9FFQ - chains E and C of the 6 polymer chains in the assembly; structure by electron microscopy, 3.10 A resolution.

# Chain E (and C)
Name: Gamma-aminobutyric acid receptor subunit beta-3
Organism: Homo sapiens
Notes: chain C of this document is another copy of the same molecule, construct and numbering; everything in this record applies to it too
UniProtKB: P28472 (GBRB3_HUMAN); residues 1-448 here correspond to UniProt positions 26-473 (UniProt number = residue number + 25)
Amino-acid sequence (395 residues; numbered -53 to 448; 107 numbers in that range are skipped by the numbering (no residue carries them; nothing is unmodelled there); the number before each row is that of its first residue; numbers below 1 keep their minus sign (Met-53 is residue -53)):
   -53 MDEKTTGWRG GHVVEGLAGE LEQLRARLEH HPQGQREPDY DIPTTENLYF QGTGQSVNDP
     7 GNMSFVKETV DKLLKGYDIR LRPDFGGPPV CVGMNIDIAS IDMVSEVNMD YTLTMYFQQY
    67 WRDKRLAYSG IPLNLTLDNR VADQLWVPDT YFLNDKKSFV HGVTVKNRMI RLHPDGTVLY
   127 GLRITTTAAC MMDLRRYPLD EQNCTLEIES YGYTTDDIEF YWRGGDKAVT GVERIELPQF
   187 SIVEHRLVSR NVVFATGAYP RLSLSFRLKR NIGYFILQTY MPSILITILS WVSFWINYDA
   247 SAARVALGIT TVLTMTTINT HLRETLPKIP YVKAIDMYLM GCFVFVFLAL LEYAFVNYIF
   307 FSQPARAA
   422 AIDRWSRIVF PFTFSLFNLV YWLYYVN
Unresolved in the structure: -53 to 7, 448
Disulfides: Cys136-Cys150
Covalent attachments: N-acetylglucosamine (NAG) linked to Asn80; glycan linked to Asn149
Sequence notes: initiating methionine (-53); expression tag (-52 to 0); linker (308-314)
Small-molecule neighbours: gamma-amino-butanoic acid (ABU): Tyr97, Glu155, Ser156, Tyr157, Phe200, Thr202, Tyr205
Curated features (UniProtKB/Swiss-Prot):
  - binding site (benzamidine): Asp95 to Tyr97, Glu155 to Tyr157, Phe200
  - binding site (4-aminobutanoate): Tyr97, Glu155, Tyr157, Thr202
  - binding site (histamine): Tyr97, Ser156, Tyr157, Thr202
  - glycosylation (N-linked (GlcNAc...) asparagine): Asn8, Asn80, Asn149

# Chain E / chain C interface
Pairs across the interface (12):
  Val251(E) with Ala248(C), hydrophobic; Val251(C), hydrophobic
  Ile255(E) with Val251(C), hydrophobic; Ile255(C), hydrophobic
  Leu259(E) with Leu259(C), hydrophobic
  Tyr299(E) with Ala248(C), hydrophobic
  Asn303(E) with Asp245(C); Ser247(C), hydrogen bond (side chain-backbone); Ala248(C), hydrogen bond (side chain-backbone)
  Tyr304(E) with Asn243(C); Ala246(C), hydrophobic
  Phe307(E) with Asp245(C)
Interface residues without a listed pair, chain E (8 interface residues in all): Ala300
Interface residues without a listed pair, chain C (10 interface residues in all): Ala249, Ala252

# In short
Chain E and chain C form an interface of 8 and 10 residues respectively, with 2 hydrogen bonds. Among the
polar pairs are Asn303(E)-Ser247(C) and Asn303(E)-Ala248(C). Bound to chain E: gamma-amino-butanoic acid.
N-acetylglucosamine is covalently linked to Asn80(E).
Both chains are Gamma-aminobutyric acid receptor subunit beta-3 (Homo sapiens). Entry 9FFQ (Cryo-EM structure
of the alpha1beta3 GABA(A) receptor in complex with GABA and Mb25 in the short-lived ...) was determined by
electron microscopy.
